PDB entry 7UIO | electron microscopy, 3.30 A resolution | chains AA and AS of the 80 polymer chains in the assembly

Chain AA:
Name: DNA-directed RNA polymerase II subunit RPB1
Organism: Saccharomyces cerevisiae S288C
Notes: EC 2.7.7.6
UniProtKB: P04050 (RPB1_YEAST); residues 1-1453 here = UniProt positions 1-1453
Chain sequence (1453 residues; numbered 1 to 1453; the number before each row is that of its first residue):
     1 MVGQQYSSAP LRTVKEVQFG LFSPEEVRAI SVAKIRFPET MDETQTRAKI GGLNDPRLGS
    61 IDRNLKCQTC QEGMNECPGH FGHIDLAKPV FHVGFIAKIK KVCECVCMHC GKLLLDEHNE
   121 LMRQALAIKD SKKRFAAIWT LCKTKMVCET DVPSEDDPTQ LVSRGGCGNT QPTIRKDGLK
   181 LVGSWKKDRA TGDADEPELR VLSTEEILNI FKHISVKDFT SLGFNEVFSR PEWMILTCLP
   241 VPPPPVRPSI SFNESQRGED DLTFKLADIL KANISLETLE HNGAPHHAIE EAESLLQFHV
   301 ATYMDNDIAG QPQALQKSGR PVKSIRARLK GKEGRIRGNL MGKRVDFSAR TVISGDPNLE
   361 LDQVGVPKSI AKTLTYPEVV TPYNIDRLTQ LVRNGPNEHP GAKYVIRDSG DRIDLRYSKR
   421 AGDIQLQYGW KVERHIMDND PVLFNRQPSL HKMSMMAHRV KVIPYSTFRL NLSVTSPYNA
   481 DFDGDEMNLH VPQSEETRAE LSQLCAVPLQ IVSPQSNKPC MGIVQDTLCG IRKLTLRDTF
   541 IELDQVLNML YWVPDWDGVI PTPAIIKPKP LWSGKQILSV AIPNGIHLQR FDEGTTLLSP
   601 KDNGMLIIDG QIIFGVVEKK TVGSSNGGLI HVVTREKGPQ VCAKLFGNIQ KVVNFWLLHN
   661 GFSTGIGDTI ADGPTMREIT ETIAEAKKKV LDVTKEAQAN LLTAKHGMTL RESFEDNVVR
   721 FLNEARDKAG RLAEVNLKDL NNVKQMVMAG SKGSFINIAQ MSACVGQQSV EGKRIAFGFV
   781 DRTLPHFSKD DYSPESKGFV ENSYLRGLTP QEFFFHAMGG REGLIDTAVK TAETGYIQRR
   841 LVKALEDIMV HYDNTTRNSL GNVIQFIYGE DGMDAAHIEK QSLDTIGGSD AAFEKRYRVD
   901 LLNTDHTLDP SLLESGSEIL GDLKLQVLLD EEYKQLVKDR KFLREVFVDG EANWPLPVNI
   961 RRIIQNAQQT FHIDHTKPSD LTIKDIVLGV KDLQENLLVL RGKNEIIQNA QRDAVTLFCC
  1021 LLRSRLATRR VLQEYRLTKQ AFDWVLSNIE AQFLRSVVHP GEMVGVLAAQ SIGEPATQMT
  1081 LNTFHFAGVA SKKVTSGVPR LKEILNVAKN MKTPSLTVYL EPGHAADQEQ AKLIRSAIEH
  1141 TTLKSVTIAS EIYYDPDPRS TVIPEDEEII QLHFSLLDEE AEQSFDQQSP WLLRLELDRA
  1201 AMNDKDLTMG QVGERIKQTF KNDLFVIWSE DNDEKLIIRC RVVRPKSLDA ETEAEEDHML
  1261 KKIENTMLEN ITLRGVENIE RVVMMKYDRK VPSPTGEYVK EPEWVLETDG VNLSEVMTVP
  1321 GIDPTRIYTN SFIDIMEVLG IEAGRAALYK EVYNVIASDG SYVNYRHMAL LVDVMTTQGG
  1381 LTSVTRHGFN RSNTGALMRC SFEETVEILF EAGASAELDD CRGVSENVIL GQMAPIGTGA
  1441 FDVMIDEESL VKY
UniProt features mapped onto this chain:
  - region: Pro248 to Asp260 (Lid loop), Asn306 to Lys323 (Rudder loop), Pro810 to Glu822 (Bridging helix)
  - binding site (Zn(2+)): Cys67, Cys70, Cys77, His80, Cys107, Cys110, Cys148, Cys167
  - binding site (Mg(2+)): Asp481, Asp483, Asp485
  - cross-link (Glycyl lysine isopeptide (Lys-Gly)): Lys695 (interchain with G-Cter in ubiquitin), Lys1246 (interchain with G-Cter in ubiquitin), Lys1350 (interchain with G-Cter in ubiquitin)
  - mutagenesis: Lys1246 (K1246R: Impairs ubiquitination during transcription stress)

Chain AS:
Name: Transcription elongation factor S-II
Organism: Saccharomyces cerevisiae S288C
UniProtKB: P07273 (TFS2_YEAST); residues 1-309 here = UniProt positions 1-309
Chain sequence (309 residues; each row starts with the number of its first residue):
     1 MDSKEVLVHV KNLEKNKSND AAVLEILHVL DKEFVPTEKL LRETKVGVEV NKFKKSTNVE
    61 ISKLVKKMIS SWKDAINKNK RSRQAQQHHQ DHAPGNAEDK TTVGESVNGV QQPASSQSDA
   121 MKQDKYVSTK PRNSKNDGVD TAIYHHKLRD QVLKALYDVL AKESEHPPQS ILHTAKAIES
   181 EMNKVNNCDT NEAAYKARYR IIYSNVISKN NPDLKHKIAN GDITPEFLAT CDAKDLAPAP
   241 LKQKIEEIAK QNLYNAQGAT IERSVTDRFT CGKCKEKKVS YYQLQTRSAD EPLTTFCTCE
   301 ACGNRWKFS
Unresolved in the structure: 1-128
UniProt features mapped onto this chain:
  - zinc finger: Asp267 to Lys307 (TFIIS-type)
  - binding site (Zn(2+)): Cys271, Cys274, Cys299, Cys302
  - modified residue: Ser116 (Phosphoserine)

How chain AA and chain AS interact:
Contacting residue pairs (74):
  Ala704(AA) - Tyr254(AS)  hydrogen bond (backbone-side chain)
  Lys705(AA) - Tyr254(AS)
  His706(AA) - Tyr254(AS)
  His706(AA) - Gln257(AS)  hydrogen bond
  His706(AA) - Gly258(AS)
  His706(AA) - Ala259(AS)
  Gly707(AA) - Gln257(AS)
  Arg720(AA) - Glu262(AS)  salt bridge
  Arg720(AA) - Arg263(AS)
  Asn723(AA) - Tyr281(AS)
  Glu724(AA) - Ser264(AS)  hydrogen bond
  Glu724(AA) - Val265(AS)  hydrogen bond (side chain-backbone)
  Glu724(AA) - Tyr281(AS)  hydrogen bond
  Arg726(AA) - Gln283(AS)  hydrogen bond
  Asp727(AA) - Thr266(AS)
  Asp727(AA) - Arg268(AS)  salt bridge
  Asp727(AA) - Tyr281(AS)  hydrogen bond
  Arg731(AA) - Arg268(AS)
  Phe755(AA) - Phe269(AS)  hydrophobic
  Ile756(AA) - Leu293(AS)  hydrophobic
  Asn757(AA) - Pro292(AS)
  Gln760(AA) - Leu293(AS)
  Asp826(AA) - Thr286(AS)
  Gln1078(AA) - Arg287(AS)
  Leu1081(AA) - Thr286(AS)
  Leu1081(AA) - Arg287(AS)
  Leu1081(AA) - Ser288(AS)
  Asn1082(AA) - Thr286(AS)  hydrogen bond
  Asn1082(AA) - Thr294(AS)
  Asn1082(AA) - Phe296(AS)
  His1085(AA) - Tyr282(AS)
  His1085(AA) - Leu284(AS)
  His1085(AA) - Thr286(AS)
  His1085(AA) - Phe296(AS)
  Lys1092(AA) - Ile261(AS)
  Gln1128(AA) - Leu253(AS)
  Gln1128(AA) - Gln257(AS)
  Lys1132(AA) - Asn252(AS)  hydrogen bond (side chain-backbone)
  Lys1132(AA) - Leu253(AS)
  Lys1132(AA) - Ala256(AS)
  Arg1135(AA) - Ala256(AS)
  Glu1168(AA) - Lys209(AS)
  Gln1171(AA) - Lys209(AS)
  Leu1172(AA) - Ile207(AS)  hydrophobic
  His1173(AA) - Arg200(AS)
  Ser1175(AA) - Tyr203(AS)
  Leu1176(AA) - Tyr199(AS)  hydrophobic
  Leu1176(AA) - Arg200(AS)
  Leu1176(AA) - Tyr203(AS)  hydrophobic
  Asp1178(AA) - Lys196(AS)  salt bridge
  Arg1199(AA) - Ile248(AS)
  Ala1200(AA) - Ile248(AS)  hydrophobic
  Ala1200(AA) - Asn252(AS)  hydrogen bond (backbone-side chain)
  Asn1203(AA) - Asn252(AS)
  Asp1204(AA) - Asn252(AS)
  Trp1228(AA) - Arg200(AS)
  Glu1230(AA) - Ile201(AS)
  Glu1230(AA) - Ser204(AS)  hydrogen bond
  Glu1230(AA) - Asn205(AS)  hydrogen bond
  Glu1230(AA) - Ala233(AS)
  Asn1232(AA) - Asn205(AS)
  Asn1232(AA) - Ala233(AS)  hydrogen bond (side chain-backbone)
  Asn1232(AA) - Ala237(AS)
  Asn1232(AA) - Leu241(AS)
  Glu1234(AA) - Lys244(AS)  salt bridge
  Val1283(AA) - Gly258(AS)
  Met1284(AA) - Ala256(AS)  hydrogen bond (backbone-backbone)
  Met1284(AA) - Gln257(AS)
  Met1284(AA) - Gly258(AS)  hydrogen bond (backbone-backbone)
  Met1285(AA) - Gly258(AS)
  Lys1300(AA) - Ala301(AS)  hydrogen bond (side chain-backbone)
  Trp1304(AA) - Gln257(AS)
  Asp1359(AA) - Phe296(AS)
  Asp1359(AA) - Lys307(AS)
Also at the interface, not in a pair above, chain AA (54 interface residues in all): Thr703, Lys728, Ser769, Thr827, Phe1086, Val1089, Ser1091, Glu1129, Lys1290, Gly1360
Also at the interface, not in a pair above, chain AS (47 interface residues in all): Thr260, Lys273, Thr295, Cys302, Arg305

Overview:
Chain AA and chain AS form an interface of 54 and 47 residues respectively; the contacts include 16 hydrogen
bonds and 4 salt bridges. Among the polar pairs are Arg720(AA)-Glu262(AS), Asp727(AA)-Arg268(AS) and
Asp1178(AA)-Lys196(AS).
Chain AA is DNA-directed RNA polymerase II subunit RPB1 and chain AS is Transcription elongation factor S-II,
both from Saccharomyces cerevisiae S288C; the structure, Mediator-PIC Early (Composite Model), was determined
by electron microscopy together with 7UI9, 7UIC, 7UIF, 7UIG, 7UIK and 7UIL from the same study.
